6OY7 - chains C and I of the 9 polymer chains in the assembly; structure by X-ray diffraction, 3.04 A resolution.

Chain C:
Name: DNA-directed RNA polymerase subunit beta
From: Thermus thermophilus
Notes: EC 2.7.7.6
Reference sequence: Q8RQE9 (RPOB_THET8); numbering as in UniProt (aligned over 1-1119)
Amino-acid sequence (1119 residues; numbered 1 to 1119; the number before each row is that of its first residue):
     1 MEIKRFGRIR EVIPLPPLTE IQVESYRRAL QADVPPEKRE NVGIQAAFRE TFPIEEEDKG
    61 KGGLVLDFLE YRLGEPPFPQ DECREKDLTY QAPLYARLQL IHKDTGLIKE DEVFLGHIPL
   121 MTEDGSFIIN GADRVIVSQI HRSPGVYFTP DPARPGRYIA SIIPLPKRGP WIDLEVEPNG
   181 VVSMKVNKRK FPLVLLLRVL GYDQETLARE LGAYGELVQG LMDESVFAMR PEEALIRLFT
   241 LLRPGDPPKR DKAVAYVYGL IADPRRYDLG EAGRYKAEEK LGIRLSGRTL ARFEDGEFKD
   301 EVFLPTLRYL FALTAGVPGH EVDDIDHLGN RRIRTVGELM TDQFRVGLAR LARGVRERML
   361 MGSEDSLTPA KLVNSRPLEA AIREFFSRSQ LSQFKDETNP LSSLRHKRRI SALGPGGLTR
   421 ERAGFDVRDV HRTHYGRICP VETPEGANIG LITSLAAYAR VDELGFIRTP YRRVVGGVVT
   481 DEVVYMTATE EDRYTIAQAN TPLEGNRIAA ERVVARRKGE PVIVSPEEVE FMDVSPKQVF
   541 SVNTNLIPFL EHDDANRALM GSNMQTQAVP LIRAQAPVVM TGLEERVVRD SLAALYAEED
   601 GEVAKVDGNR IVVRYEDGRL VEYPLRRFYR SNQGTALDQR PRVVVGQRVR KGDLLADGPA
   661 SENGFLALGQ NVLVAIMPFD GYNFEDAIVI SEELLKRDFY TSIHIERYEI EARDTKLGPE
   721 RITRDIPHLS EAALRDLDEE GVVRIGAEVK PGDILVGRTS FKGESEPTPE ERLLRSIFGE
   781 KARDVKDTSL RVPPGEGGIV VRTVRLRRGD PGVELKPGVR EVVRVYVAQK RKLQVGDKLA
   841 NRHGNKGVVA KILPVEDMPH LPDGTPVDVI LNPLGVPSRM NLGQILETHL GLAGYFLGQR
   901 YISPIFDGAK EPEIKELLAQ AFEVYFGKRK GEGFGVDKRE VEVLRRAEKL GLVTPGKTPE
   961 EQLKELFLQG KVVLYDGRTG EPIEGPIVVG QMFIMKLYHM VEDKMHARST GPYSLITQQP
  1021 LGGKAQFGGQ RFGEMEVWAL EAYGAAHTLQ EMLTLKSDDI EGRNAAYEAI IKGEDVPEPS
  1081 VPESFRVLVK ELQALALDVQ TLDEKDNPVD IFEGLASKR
Not modelled in the structure: 57-63, 1119

Chain I:
Molecule: 6-nt RNA strand
Sequence (6 nucleotides; numbered 3 to 8; the number before each row is that of its first residue):
     3 XGGGGG
Modified residues: GTP (guanosine-5'-triphosphate) at position 3
Bound ions: Mg2+: G8 (shared with 3 residues of chain D)

How chain C and chain I interact:
Residue-residue contacts (22; chain C residue first):
  Gln390(C) - G4(I)  sugar contact
  Gln393(C) - G5(I)  base contact
  Phe394(C) - G5(I)  hydrogen bond to the base
  Asp396(C) - G5(I)  base contact
  His406(C) - G5(I)  base contact
  Arg409(C) - G6(I)  salt bridge to the phosphate
  Leu413(C) - G4(I)  base contact
  Thr419(C) - GTP_3(I)
  Thr419(C) - G4(I)  phosphate contact
  Arg420(C) - GTP_3(I)
  Arg420(C) - G4(I)  base contact
  Pro444(C) - G6(I)  phosphate contact
  Asn448(C) - G4(I)  base contact
  Asn448(C) - G5(I)  hydrogen bond to the phosphate
  Ile452(C) - G5(I)  sugar contact
  Gln567(C) - G6(I)  hydrogen bond to the phosphate
  Gln567(C) - G7(I)  hydrogen bond to the phosphate
  Lys838(C) - G7(I)  phosphate contact
  Lys838(C) - G8(I)  salt bridge to the phosphate
  Lys846(C) - G8(I)  salt bridge to the phosphate
  His999(C) - G6(I)  sugar contact
  His999(C) - G7(I)  sugar contact
Other interface residues (no listed pair), chain C (18 interface residues in all): Glu421, Lys1004

In short:
18 residues of chain C face 6 of chain I across their interface; the contacts include 4 hydrogen bonds and 3
salt bridges. Among the polar pairs are Phe394(C)-G5(I), Asn448(C)-G5(I) and Gln567(C)-G6(I).
Here chain C is DNA-directed RNA polymerase subunit beta (Thermus thermophilus) and chain I is a 6-nt RNA
strand. Entry 6OY7 (X-ray crystal structure of a bacterial reiterative transcription complex of pyrG promoter
at 7 min) was determined by X-ray diffraction, deposited together with 6OVR, 6OVY, 6OW3, 6OY5, 6OY6, 6P70 and
6P71.
